8FIC - chain A; structure by X-ray diffraction, 1.70 A resolution.

# Chain A
Name: Cytochrome P450
From: Erwinia tracheiphila
UniProt: A0A0M2KDV0 (A0A0M2KDV0_9GAMM); residues 2-433 here = UniProt positions 2-433
Sequence (441 residues; numbered -7 to 433; the number before each row is that of its first residue; numbers below 1 keep their minus sign (Met-7 is residue -7)):
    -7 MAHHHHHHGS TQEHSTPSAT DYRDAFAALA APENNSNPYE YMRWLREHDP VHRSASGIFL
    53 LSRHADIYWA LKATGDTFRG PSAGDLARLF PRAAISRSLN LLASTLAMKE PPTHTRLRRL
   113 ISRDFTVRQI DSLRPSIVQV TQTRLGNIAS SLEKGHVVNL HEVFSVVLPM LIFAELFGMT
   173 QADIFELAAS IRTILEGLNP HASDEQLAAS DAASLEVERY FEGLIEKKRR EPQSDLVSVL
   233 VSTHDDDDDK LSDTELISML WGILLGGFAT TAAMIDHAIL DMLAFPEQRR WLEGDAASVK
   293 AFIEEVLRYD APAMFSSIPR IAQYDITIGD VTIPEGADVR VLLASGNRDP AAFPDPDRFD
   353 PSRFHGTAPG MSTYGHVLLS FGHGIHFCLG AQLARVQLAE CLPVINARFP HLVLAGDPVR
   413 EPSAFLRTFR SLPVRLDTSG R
Not modelled in the structure: -7 to 13, 432-433
Construct notes: initiating methionine (-7); expression tag (-6 to 1)
Bound ions: heme Fe near Cys380 (its only coordinating residue here)
Residues lining bound ligands:
  - heme (HEM): Leu63, Leu98, Ala99, His106, Arg110, Phe117, Phe165, Ile255, Gly258, Gly259, Thr262, Thr263, Met266, Leu299, Pro304, Ser308, Ile310, Arg312, Leu335, Ser372, Phe373, Gly374, Ile377, His378, Phe379, Cys380, Leu381, Gly382, Leu385, Ala386
  - ent-kaurenoic acid (NE4; (8alpha,9beta,10alpha,13alpha)-kaur-16-en-18-oic acid): Leu94, Thr97, Leu98, Ala99, Leu187, Gly254, Ile255, Leu257, Gly258, Thr262, Ala305, Phe307, Ser308, Ser309, Ile310, Phe417, Leu418

# In short
Ligands of chain A: heme and ent-kaurenoic acid.
Chain A is Cytochrome P450 (Erwinia tracheiphila); the structure, Crystal Structure of Erwinia tracheiphila
CYP114 in complex with ent-kaurenoic acid (Crystal Form 1), was determined by X-ray diffraction (same
publication as 8FIB, 8FID and 8FIE).
